PDB entry 5VVJ | X-ray diffraction, 3.89 A resolution | chains B and H of the 8 polymer chains in the assembly

== Chain B ==
Protein: CRISPR-associated endonuclease Cas1
Organism: Escherichia coli (strain K12)
Notes: EC 3.1.-.-
Reference sequence: Q46896 (CAS1_ECOLI); residue numbers follow UniProt; this construct covers 1-305
Amino-acid sequence (305 residues; numbered 1 to 305; the number before each row is that of its first residue):
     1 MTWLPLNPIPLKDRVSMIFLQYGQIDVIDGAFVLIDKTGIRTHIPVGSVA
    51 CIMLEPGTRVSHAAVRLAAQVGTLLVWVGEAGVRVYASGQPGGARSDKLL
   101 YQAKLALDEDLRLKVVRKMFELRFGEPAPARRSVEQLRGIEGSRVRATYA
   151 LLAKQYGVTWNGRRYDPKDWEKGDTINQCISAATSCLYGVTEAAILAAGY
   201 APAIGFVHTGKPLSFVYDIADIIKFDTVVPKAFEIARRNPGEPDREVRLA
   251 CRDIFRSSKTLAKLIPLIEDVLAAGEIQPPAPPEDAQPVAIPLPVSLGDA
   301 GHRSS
Unresolved in the structure: 1, 169-173, 276-305
Reported in the primary citation:
  - binding site for the 112-nt DNA strand (chain H): Lys-12, Lys-259
  - catalytic residues: Glu-141 (proposed by the authors, not directly observed)
  - mutagenesis - R112E, R132A, R163A: abolished catalytic activity
  - mutagenesis - R112A, R131A, Q136A: decreased catalytic activity
  - mutagenesis - R138A: decreased catalytic activity on second-site integration
  - mutagenesis - R138A: increased catalytic activity on disintegration

== Chain H ==
Molecule: 112-nt DNA strand
Sequence (112 nucleotides; each row starts with the number of its first residue):
     1 ATTTACTACTCGTTCTGGTGTTTCTCGTGTGTTCCCCGCGCCAGCGGGGA
    51 TAAACCGAGCAGATATGCTCGGTTTATCCCCGCTGGCGCGGGGAACACTC
   101 TAAGATATTAGA
Unresolved in the structure: 47-53, 61-66, 74-81, 104-107

== Interface between chain B and chain H ==
Pairs across the interface - 6 pairs, chain B then chain H:
  Trp-3(B) with DT25(H), stacking on the base
  Lys-12(B) with DG38(H), hydrogen bond to the phosphate; DC39(H), salt bridge to the phosphate
  Arg-41(B) with DT16(H), salt bridge to the phosphate
  Arg-66(B) with DT25(H), salt bridge to the phosphate
  Lys-259(B) with DC39(H), salt bridge to the phosphate

== In short ==
The interface between chain B and chain H involves 5 residues on one side and 4 on the other; the contacts
include 1 hydrogen bond, 4 salt bridges and 1 aromatic stacking contact. Polar contacts include
Lys-12(B)/DG38(H), Lys-12(B)/DC39(H) and Arg-41(B)/DT16(H). From the paper: the catalytic residue Glu-141(B);
R112E, R132A and R163A of chain B abolish catalytic activity; 7 substitutions were tested in all.
Here chain B is CRISPR-associated endonuclease Cas1 (Escherichia coli (strain K12)) and chain H is a 112-nt
DNA strand. Entry 5VVJ (Cas1-Cas2 bound to half-site intermediate) was determined by X-ray diffraction
together with 5VVK, 5VVL and 5WFE from the same study.
